PDB entry 7OKO | electron microscopy, 3.40 A resolution | chains F and G of the 65 polymer chains in the assembly

[Chain F (and G)]
Molecule: Type-F conjugative transfer system secretin TraK
Organism: Salmonella enterica subsp. salamae serovar 58:l,z13,z28:z6
Notes: chain G of this document is another copy of the same molecule, construct and numbering; everything in this record applies to it too
UniProt: A0A734HNY4 (A0A734HNY4_SALER); numbering as in UniProt (aligned over 24-239)
Sequence (216 residues; row label = number of the first residue in the row):
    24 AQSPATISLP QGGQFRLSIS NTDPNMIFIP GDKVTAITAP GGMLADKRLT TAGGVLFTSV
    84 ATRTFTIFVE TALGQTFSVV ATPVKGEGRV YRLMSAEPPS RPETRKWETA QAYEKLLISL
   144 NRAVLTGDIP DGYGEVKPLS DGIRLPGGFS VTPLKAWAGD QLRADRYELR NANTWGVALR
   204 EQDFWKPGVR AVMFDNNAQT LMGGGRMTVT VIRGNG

[How chain F and chain G interact]
Contacting residue pairs (40; chain F residue first):
  S31(F) - A24(G)
  L32(F) - A24(G)
  P33(F) - A24(G)
  Q34(F) - P27(G)
  G35(F) - P27(G)
  G35(F) - V113(G)
  G36(F) - Q25(G)
  Q37(F) - A24(G)  hydrogen bond (backbone-backbone)
  Q37(F) - Q25(G)  hydrogen bond (backbone-backbone)
  Q37(F) - V113(G)
  F38(F) - A24(G)  hydrophobic
  R39(F) - E110(G)  salt bridge
  T61(F) - R71(G)
  P63(F) - P47(G)
  G64(F) - D46(G)
  R86(F) - D46(G)  salt bridge
  F88(F) - D46(G)
  T89(F) - D46(G)
  T89(F) - G111(G)
  F91(F) - P47(G)
  F91(F) - M49(G)  hydrophobic
  F91(F) - V113(G)  hydrophobic
  E93(F) - R71(G)  salt bridge
  E93(F) - T73(G)
  T94(F) - T74(G)
  G97(F) - A75(G)
  T99(F) - M49(G)
  T99(F) - A75(G)
  S101(F) - V113(G)
  T132(F) - W130(G)
  Q134(F) - T132(G)
  A135(F) - T132(G)
  A135(F) - Q134(G)
  Y136(F) - E131(G)
  Y136(F) - T132(G)
  E137(F) - Q134(G)
  K138(F) - Q134(G)
  L185(F) - W130(G)  hydrophobic
  R213(F) - W130(G)
  R213(F) - E131(G)  salt bridge
Interface residues without a listed pair, chain F (34 interface residues in all): A59, A95, V103, E131, Q184
Interface residues without a listed pair, chain G (20 interface residues in all): F51, L79, A133

[In short]
The interface between chain F and chain G involves 34 residues on one side and 20 on the other; the contacts
include 2 hydrogen bonds and 4 salt bridges. Among the polar pairs are R39(F)-E110(G), R86(F)-D46(G) and
E93(F)-R71(G).
Chain F and chain G are both Type-F conjugative transfer system secretin TraK (Salmonella enterica subsp.
salamae serovar 58:l,z13,z28:z6); the structure, Structure of the outer-membrane core complex (outer ring)
from a conjugative type IV secretion system, was determined by electron microscopy, deposited together with
7OKN.
